PDB entry 8PS4 | electron microscopy, 2.95 A resolution | chains B and D of the 4 polymer chains in the assembly

== Chain B (and D) ==
Protein: Shedu effector protein
Source organism: Escherichia coli KTE10
Notes: chain D of this document is another copy of the same molecule, construct and numbering; everything in this record applies to it too
Sequence (411 residues; row label = number of the first residue in the row; numbers below 1 keep their minus sign (Ser-2 is residue -2)):
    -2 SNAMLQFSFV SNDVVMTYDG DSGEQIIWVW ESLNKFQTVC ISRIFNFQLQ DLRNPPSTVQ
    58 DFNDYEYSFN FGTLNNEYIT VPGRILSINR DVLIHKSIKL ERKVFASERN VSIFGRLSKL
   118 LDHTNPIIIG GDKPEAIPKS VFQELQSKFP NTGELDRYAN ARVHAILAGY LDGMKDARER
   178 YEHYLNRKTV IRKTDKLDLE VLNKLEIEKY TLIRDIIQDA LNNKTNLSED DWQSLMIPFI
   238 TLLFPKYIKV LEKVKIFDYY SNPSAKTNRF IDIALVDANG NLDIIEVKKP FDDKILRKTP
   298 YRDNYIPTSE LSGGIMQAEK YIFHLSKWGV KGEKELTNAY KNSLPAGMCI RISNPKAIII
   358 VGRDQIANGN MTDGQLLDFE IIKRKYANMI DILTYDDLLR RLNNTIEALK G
Disordered / not traced: -2 to 0, 17-20
Bound ions: Mg2+ near Glu283 (its only coordinating residue here)
Reported in the primary citation:
  - catalytic residues: Glu226, Gln230, Asp269, Glu283, Lys285
  - mutagenesis - E226A, D269A, E283A, K285A: abolished catalytic activity on dsDNA

== How chain B and chain D interact ==
Contacting residue pairs - 16 pairs, chain B then chain D:
  Tyr256(B) - Val327(D)  hydrophobic
  Tyr256(B) - Lys328(D)
  Tyr257(B) - Val327(D)  hydrophobic
  Tyr257(B) - Glu330(D)  hydrogen bond
  Ser323(B) - Ser323(D)
  Lys324(B) - Gly326(D)
  Lys324(B) - Val327(D)  hydrogen bond (backbone-backbone)
  Lys324(B) - Glu330(D)  salt bridge
  Lys324(B) - Ser350(D)
  Gly326(B) - Lys324(D)
  Val327(B) - Tyr256(D)  hydrophobic
  Val327(B) - Lys324(D)  hydrogen bond (backbone-backbone)
  Lys328(B) - Tyr256(D)
  Glu330(B) - Tyr257(D)  hydrogen bond
  Glu330(B) - Lys324(D)  salt bridge
  Ile349(B) - Lys324(D)  hydrogen bond (backbone-side chain)
Other interface residues (no listed pair), chain B (12 interface residues in all): Trp325, Arg348, Ser350
Other interface residues (no listed pair), chain D (12 interface residues in all): Trp325, Lys331, Arg348

== In short ==
Chain B and chain D each contribute 12 residues to their interface; the contacts include 5 hydrogen bonds and
2 salt bridges. Polar contacts include Lys324(B)-Glu330(D), Tyr257(B)-Glu330(D) and Ile349(B)-Lys324(D). The
paper reports catalytic residues Glu226(B), Gln230(B) and Asp269(B) among others; E226A, D269A and E283A of
chain B, among others, abolish catalytic activity on dsDNA.
Chain B and chain D are both Shedu effector protein (Escherichia coli KTE10); the structure, Escherichia coli
SduA complex, was determined by electron microscopy, deposited together with 8PS5 and 8PS6.
